1HMO - chains A and B; structure by X-ray diffraction, 2.00 A resolution.

Chain A (and B):
Molecule: Hemerythrin
From: Themiste dyscritum
Notes: chain B of this document is another copy of the same molecule, construct and numbering; everything in this record applies to it too
Reference sequence: P02246 (HEMT_THEDY); residue numbers follow UniProt; this construct covers 1-113
Chain sequence (113 residues; each row starts with the number of its first residue):
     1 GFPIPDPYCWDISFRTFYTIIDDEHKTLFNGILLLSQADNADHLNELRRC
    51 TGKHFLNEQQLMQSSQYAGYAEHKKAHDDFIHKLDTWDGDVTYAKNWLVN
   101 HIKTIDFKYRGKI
Differences from the reference sequence: conflict Ile21 (Val in P02246), Ser64 (Ala in P02246)
Glycans and other covalent adducts: acetyl group (ACE) linked to Ser64
Metal / ion sites: mu-oxo-diiron Fe: His25, His54, Glu58, His73, His77, His101, Asp106 (together with oxygen molecule)
Small-molecule neighbours:
  - mu-oxo-diiron (FEO): His25, His54, Phe55, Glu58, His73, His77, His101, Asp106, Tyr109
  - oxygen molecule (OXY): His25, Leu28, His54, Phe55, Glu58, Trp97, Leu98, His101, Ile102, Asp106
Curated features (UniProtKB/Swiss-Prot):
  - binding site (Fe cation): His25, His54, Glu58, His73, His77, His101, Asp106
  - natural variant: Ser64 (A64S: this construct carries the variant)

Interface between chain A and chain B:
Disulfides between the chains: Cys9(A)-Cys9(B)
Residue-residue contacts (3):
  Phe17(A) - Phe17(B)
  Thr19(A) - Ile113(B)
  Ile113(A) - Thr19(B)
Also at the interface, not in a pair above, chain B (4 interface residues in all): Tyr18

Overview:
3 residues of chain A and 4 residues of chain B are in contact; the contacts include 1 disulfide bond. Chain A
binds mu-oxo-diiron and oxygen molecule. Acetyl group is covalently linked to Ser64(A). UniProt lists 7 Fe
cation-binding residues on chain A.
Both chains are Hemerythrin (Themiste dyscritum). Entry 1HMO (The structure of deoxy and oxy hemerythrin at
2.0 angstroms resolution) was determined by X-ray diffraction (same publication as 1HMD).
